8Y7X - chains A and x of the 6 polymer chains in the assembly; structure by electron microscopy, 3.09 A resolution.

# Chain A
Molecule: Spike glycoprotein
Source organism: Human coronavirus HKU1 (isolate N1)
Reference sequence: Q5MQD0 (SPIKE_CVHN1); residue numbers follow UniProt; this construct covers 14-1281
Chain sequence (1268 residues; each row starts with the number of its first residue):
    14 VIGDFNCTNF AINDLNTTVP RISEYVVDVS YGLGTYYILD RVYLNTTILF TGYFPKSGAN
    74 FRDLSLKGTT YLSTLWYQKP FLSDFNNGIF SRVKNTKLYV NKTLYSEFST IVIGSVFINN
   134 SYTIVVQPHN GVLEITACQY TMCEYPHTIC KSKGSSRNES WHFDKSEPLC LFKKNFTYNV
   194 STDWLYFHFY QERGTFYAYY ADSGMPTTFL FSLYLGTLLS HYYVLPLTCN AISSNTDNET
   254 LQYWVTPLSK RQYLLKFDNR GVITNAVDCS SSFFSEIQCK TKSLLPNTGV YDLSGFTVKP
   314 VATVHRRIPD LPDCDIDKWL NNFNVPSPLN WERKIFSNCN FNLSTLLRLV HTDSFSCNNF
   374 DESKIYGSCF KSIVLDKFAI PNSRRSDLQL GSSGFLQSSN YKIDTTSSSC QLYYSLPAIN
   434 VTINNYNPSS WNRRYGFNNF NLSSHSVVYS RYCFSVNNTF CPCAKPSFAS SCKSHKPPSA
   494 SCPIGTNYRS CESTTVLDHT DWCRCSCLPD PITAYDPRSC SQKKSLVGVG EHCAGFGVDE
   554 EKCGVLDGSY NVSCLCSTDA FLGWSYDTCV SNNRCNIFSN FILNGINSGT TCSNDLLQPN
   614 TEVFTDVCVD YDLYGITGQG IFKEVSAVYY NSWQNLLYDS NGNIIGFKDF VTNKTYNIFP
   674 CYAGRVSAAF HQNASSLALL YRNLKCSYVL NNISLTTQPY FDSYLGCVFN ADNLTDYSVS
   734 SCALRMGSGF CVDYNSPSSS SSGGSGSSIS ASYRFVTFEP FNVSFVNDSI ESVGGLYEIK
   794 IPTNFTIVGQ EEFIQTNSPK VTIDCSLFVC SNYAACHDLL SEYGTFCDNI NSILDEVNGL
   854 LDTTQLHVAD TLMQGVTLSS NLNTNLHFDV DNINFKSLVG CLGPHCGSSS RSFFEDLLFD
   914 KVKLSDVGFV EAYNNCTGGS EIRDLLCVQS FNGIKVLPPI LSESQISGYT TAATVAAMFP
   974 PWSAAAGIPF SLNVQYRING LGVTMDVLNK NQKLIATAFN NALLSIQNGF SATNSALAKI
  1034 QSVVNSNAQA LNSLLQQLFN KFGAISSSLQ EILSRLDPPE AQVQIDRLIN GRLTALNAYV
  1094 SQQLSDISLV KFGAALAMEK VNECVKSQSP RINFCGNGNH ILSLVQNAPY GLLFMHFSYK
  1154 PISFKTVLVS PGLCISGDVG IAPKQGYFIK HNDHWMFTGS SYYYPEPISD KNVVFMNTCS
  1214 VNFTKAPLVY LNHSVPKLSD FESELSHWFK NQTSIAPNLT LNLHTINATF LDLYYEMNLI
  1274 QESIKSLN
Unresolved in the structure: 750-763, 1225-1281
Sequence notes: engineered mutation Gly756 (Arg in Q5MQD0), Gly757 (Arg in Q5MQD0), Ser758 (Lys in Q5MQD0), Gly759 (Arg in Q5MQD0), Ser760 (Arg in Q5MQD0), Pro1071 (Ala in Q5MQD0), Pro1072 (Leu in Q5MQD0)
Cystine bridges: Cys20-Cys156, Cys151-Cys183, Cys163-Cys242, Cys282-Cys292, Cys327-Cys352, Cys370-Cys423, Cys382-Cys605, Cys474-Cys495, Cys476-Cys567, Cys485-Cys516, Cys504-Cys518, Cys520-Cys533, Cys556-Cys569, Cys621-Cys674, Cys699-Cys720, Cys735-Cys744, Cys818-Cys840, Cys823-Cys829, Cys894-Cys899, Cys929-Cys940, Cys1117-Cys1128, Cys1167-Cys1212
Covalently attached groups: N-acetylglucosamine (NAG) linked to Asn58, Asn188, Asn666, Asn686, Asn705, Asn726, Asn775, Asn780, Asn797, Asn928, Asn1215
Curated features (UniProtKB/Swiss-Prot):
  - region: Ser905 to Tyr926 (Fusion peptide 1), Glu924 to Phe944 (Fusion peptide 2)
  - site: Arg904, Ser905 (Cleavage)
  - glycosylation (N-linked (GlcNAc...) asparagine): Asn19, Asn29, Asn58, Asn114, Asn132, Asn171, Asn188, Asn192, Asn251, Asn355, Asn433, Asn454, Asn470, Asn564, Asn666, Asn686, Asn705, Asn726, Asn775, Asn780 and 8 more in UniProt

# Chain x
Molecule: Transmembrane protease serine 2
Source organism: Homo sapiens
Notes: EC 3.4.21.122
Reference sequence: O15393 (TMPS2_HUMAN); aligned to UniProt positions 109-491 over residues 110-492 (the alignment contains insertions or deletions, so no single offset holds)
Chain sequence (383 residues; each row starts with the number of its first residue):
   110 MGSKCSNSGI ECDSSGTCIN PSNWCDGVSH CPGGEDENRC VRLYGPNFIL QVYSSQRKSW
   170 HPVCQDDWNE NYGRAACRDM GYKNNFYSSQ GIVDDSGSTS FMKLNTSAGN VDIYKKLYHS
   230 DACSSKAVVS LRCIACGVNL NDDDDKIVGG ESALPGAWPW QVSLHVQNVH VCGGSIITPE
   290 WIVTAAHCVE KPLNNPWHWT AFAGILRQSF MFYGAGYQVE KVISHPNYDS KTKNNDIALM
   350 KLQKPLTFND LVKPVCLPNP GMMLQPEQLC WISGWGATEE KGKTSEVLNA AKVLLIETQR
   410 CNSRYVYDNL ITPAMICAGF LQGNVDSCQG DSGGPLVTSK NNIWWLIGDT SWGSGCAKAY
   470 RPGVYGNVMV FTDWIYRQMR ADG
Unresolved in the structure: 110-255, 492
Sequence notes: engineered mutation Asp251 (Ser250 in O15393), Asp252 (Ser251 in O15393), Asp253 (Gln in O15393), Asp254 (Ser in O15393), Lys255 (Arg in O15393)
Cystine bridges: Cys410-Cys426, Cys437-Cys465
Curated features (UniProtKB/Swiss-Prot):
  - binding site (Ca(2+)): Asn132, Asp135, Val137, Asp145, Glu146
  - glycosylation (N-linked (GlcNAc...) asparagine): Asn214, Asn250

# How chain A and chain x interact
Pairs across the interface (23):
  His488(A) - Arg413(x)  hydrogen bond (side chain-backbone)
  Thr507(A) - Arg470(x)
  Thr508(A) - Ser463(x)
  Leu510(A) - Lys342(x)
  Leu510(A) - Trp461(x)  hydrophobic
  Asp511(A) - Lys340(x)
  Trp515(A) - Tyr414(x)
  Trp515(A) - Val415(x)
  Arg517(A) - Tyr414(x)  hydrogen bond (side chain-backbone)
  Arg517(A) - Val415(x)  hydrogen bond (side chain-backbone)
  Arg517(A) - Tyr469(x)  hydrogen bond (side chain-backbone)
  Arg517(A) - Arg470(x)
  Cys518(A) - Tyr469(x)
  Leu521(A) - Tyr414(x)  hydrophobic
  Leu521(A) - Tyr469(x)  hydrogen bond (backbone-side chain)
  Pro522(A) - Tyr414(x)  hydrophobic
  Tyr528(A) - Arg409(x)
  Tyr528(A) - Ser412(x)
  Tyr528(A) - Tyr469(x)  hydrophobic
  Asp529(A) - Gln431(x)
  Asp529(A) - Ala468(x)
  Asp529(A) - Tyr469(x)
  Ser532(A) - Tyr469(x)
Also at the interface, not in a pair above, chain A (15 interface residues in all): His512, Cys520
Also at the interface, not in a pair above, chain x (17 interface residues in all): Tyr416, Asp417, Leu419, Leu430

# Overview
15 residues of chain A face 17 of chain x across their interface, with 5 hydrogen bonds. Polar pairs include
His488(A)-Arg413(x), Arg517(A)-Tyr414(x) and Arg517(A)-Val415(x). Covalently linked N-acetylglucosamine: at
Asn58(A), Asn188(A), Asn666(A), Asn686(A), Asn705(A) and Asn726(A) and 5 more.
Here chain A is Spike glycoprotein (Human coronavirus HKU1 (isolate N1)) and chain x is Transmembrane protease
serine 2 (Homo sapiens). Entry 8Y7X (Structure of HCoV-HKU1A spike in the functionally anchored-3up
conformation with 3TMPRSS2) was determined by electron microscopy, deposited together with 8Y7Y, 8Y87, 8Y88,
8Y89, 8Y8A and 8Y8B.
